7KMT - chains J and A of the 9 polymer chains in the assembly; structure by electron microscopy, 3.70 A resolution.

# Chain J
Protein: Trafficking protein particle complex subunit 31
From: Saccharomyces cerevisiae
Reference sequence: Q03337 (TRS31_YEAST); numbering as in UniProt (aligned over 1-283)
Amino-acid sequence (283 residues; row label = number of the first residue in the row):
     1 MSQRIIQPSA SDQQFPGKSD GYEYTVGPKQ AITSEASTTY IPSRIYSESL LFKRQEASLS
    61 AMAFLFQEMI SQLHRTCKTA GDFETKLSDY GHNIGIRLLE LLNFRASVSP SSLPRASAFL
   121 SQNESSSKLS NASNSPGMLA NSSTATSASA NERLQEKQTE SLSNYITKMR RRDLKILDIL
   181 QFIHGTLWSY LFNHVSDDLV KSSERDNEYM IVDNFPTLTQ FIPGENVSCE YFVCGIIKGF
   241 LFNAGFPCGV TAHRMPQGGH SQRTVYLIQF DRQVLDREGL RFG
Unresolved in the structure: 1-40, 110-160, 283

# Chain A
Protein: GTP-binding protein YPT1
From: Saccharomyces cerevisiae
Reference sequence: P01123 (YPT1_YEAST); residues 1-206 here = UniProt positions 1-206
Amino-acid sequence (206 residues; numbered 1 to 206; the number before each row is that of its first residue):
     1 MNSEYDYLFK LLLIGNSGVG KSCLLLRFSD DTYTNDYIST IGVDFKIKTV ELDGKTVKLQ
    61 IWDTAGQERF RTITSSYYRG SHGIIIVYDV TDQESFNGVK MWLQEIDRYA TSTVLKLLVG
   121 NKCDLKDKRV VEYDVAKEFA DANKMPFLET SALDSTNVED AFLTMARQIK ESMSQQNLNE
   181 TTQKKEDKGN VNLKGQSLTN TGGGCC
Unresolved in the structure: 1-3, 33-35, 92, 125-128, 153-154, 179-190, 200-206
Swiss-Prot annotation at these positions:
  - region (Interaction with GDI1): Asp63 to Gly80, Gly189 to Gly195
  - motif: Tyr37 to Phe45 (Effector region)
  - binding site (GTP): Ser17 to Cys23, Tyr33 to Thr40, Gly66, Asn121 to Asp124, Ala152, Leu153
  - modified residue: Met1 (N-acetylmethionine), Ser172 (Phosphoserine), Ser174 (Phosphoserine)
  - lipidation: Cys23 (S-palmitoyl cysteine), Cys123 (S-palmitoyl cysteine), Cys205 (S-geranylgeranyl cysteine), Cys206 (S-geranylgeranyl cysteine)
  - cross-link: Lys144 (Glycyl lysine isopeptide (Lys-Gly) (interchain with G-Cter in ubiquitin))

# How chain J and chain A interact
Residue-residue contacts (29; chain J residue first):
  His74(J) with Gln176(A); Leu178(A)
  Arg75(J) with Gln176(A), hydrogen bond (backbone-side chain)
  Cys77(J) with Gln176(A); Leu178(A)
  Lys78(J) with Gln176(A); Leu178(A)
  Thr79(J) with Leu178(A)
  Phe83(J) with Leu178(A), hydrophobic
  Leu177(J) with Leu198(A), hydrophobic
  Asp198(J) with Ser197(A), hydrogen bond; Thr199(A), hydrogen bond
  Leu199(J) with Gln196(A); Ser197(A); Leu198(A), hydrogen bond (backbone-backbone)
  Val200(J) with Gly195(A); Gln196(A)
  Lys201(J) with Gly195(A); Gln196(A), hydrogen bond (backbone-backbone); Leu198(A)
  Ser203(J) with Lys194(A), hydrogen bond (side chain-backbone)
  Glu204(J) with Asn192(A), hydrogen bond; Leu193(A); Lys194(A)
  Met210(J) with Leu193(A), hydrophobic
  His253(J) with Val191(A)
  Met255(J) with Leu193(A), hydrophobic
  Val265(J) with Leu193(A), hydrophobic
  Leu267(J) with Val191(A), hydrophobic
Other interface residues (no listed pair), chain J (24 interface residues in all): Thr76, Ala80, Gln181, His184, Ser202, Arg205
Interface features reported in the paper:
  - interface residues, chain A: Val191(A)

# In short
24 residues of chain J face 11 of chain A across their interface, with 7 hydrogen bonds. Among the polar pairs
are Arg75(J)-Gln176(A), Asp198(J)-Ser197(A) and Asp198(J)-Thr199(A). Curated annotation (UniProt) lists 22
GTP-binding residues on chain A. From the paper: the interface residue Val191(A).
Here chain J is Trafficking protein particle complex subunit 31 and chain A is GTP-binding protein YPT1, both
from Saccharomyces cerevisiae. Entry 7KMT (Structure of the yeast TRAPPIII-Ypt1(Rab1) complex) was determined
by electron microscopy.
